Entry 8FTE (electron microscopy, 3.80 A resolution); this record covers chains S and T of the 22 polymer chains in the assembly.

== Chain S (and T) ==
Protein: Flagellar M-ring protein
Organism: Salmonella enterica subsp. enterica serovar Typhimurium
Notes: chain T of this document is another copy of the same molecule, construct and numbering; everything in this record applies to it too
Reference sequence: P15928 (FLIF_SALTY); residue numbers follow UniProt; this construct covers 1-560
Chain sequence (560 residues; each row starts with the number of its first residue):
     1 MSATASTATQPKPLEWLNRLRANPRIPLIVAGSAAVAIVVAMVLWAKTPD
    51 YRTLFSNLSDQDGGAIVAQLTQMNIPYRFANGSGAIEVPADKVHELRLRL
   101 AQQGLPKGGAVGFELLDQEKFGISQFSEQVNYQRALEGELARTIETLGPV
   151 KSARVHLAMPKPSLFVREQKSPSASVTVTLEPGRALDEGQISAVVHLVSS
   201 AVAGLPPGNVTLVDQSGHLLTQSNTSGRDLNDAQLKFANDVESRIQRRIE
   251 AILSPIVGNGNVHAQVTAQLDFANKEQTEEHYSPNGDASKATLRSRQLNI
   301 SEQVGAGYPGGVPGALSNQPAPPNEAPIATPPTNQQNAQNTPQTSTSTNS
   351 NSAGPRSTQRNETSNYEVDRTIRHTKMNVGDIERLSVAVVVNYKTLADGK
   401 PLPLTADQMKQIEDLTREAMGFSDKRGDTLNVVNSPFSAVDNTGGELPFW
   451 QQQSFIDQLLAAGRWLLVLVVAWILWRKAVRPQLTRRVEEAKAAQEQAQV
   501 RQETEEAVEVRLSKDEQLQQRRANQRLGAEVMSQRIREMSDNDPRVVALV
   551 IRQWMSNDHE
Unresolved in the structure: 1-124, 161-170, 228-560

== Chain S / chain T interface ==
Residue-residue contacts (24; chain S residue first):
  Phe126(S) - Gln129(T)
  Arg154(S) - Arg142(T)
  His156(S) - Leu140(T)
  His156(S) - Thr143(T)
  His156(S) - Ala201(T)
  Leu157(S) - Ala201(T)
  Ala158(S) - Ser200(T)
  Ala158(S) - Ala201(T)
  Ala158(S) - Val202(T)
  Met159(S) - Ala203(T)
  Ala174(S) - Ser200(T)
  Ser175(S) - Leu197(T)
  Ser175(S) - Ser200(T)  hydrogen bond
  Ser175(S) - Ala201(T)
  Thr177(S) - Leu197(T)
  Thr211(S) - Ser200(T)  hydrogen bond
  Val213(S) - Ala193(T)  hydrophobic
  Gln215(S) - Leu147(T)
  Ser216(S) - Arg184(T)
  Ser216(S) - Leu186(T)
  Gly217(S) - Gln190(T)
  His218(S) - Gln190(T)
  Leu219(S) - Gly189(T)
  Thr225(S) - His196(T)
Other interface residues (no listed pair), chain S (20 interface residues in all): Val130, Pro160, Ser173
Other interface residues (no listed pair), chain T (21 interface residues in all): Glu128, Tyr132, Glu139, Thr146, Gly148

== In short ==
20 residues of chain S face 21 of chain T across their interface; the contacts include 2 hydrogen bonds. Polar
pairs include Ser175(S)-Ser200(T) and Thr211(S)-Ser200(T).
Both chains are Flagellar M-ring protein (Salmonella enterica subsp. enterica serovar Typhimurium). Entry 8FTE
(CryoEM strucutre of 22-mer RBM2 of the Salmonella MS-ring) was determined by electron microscopy together
with 8FTF from the same study.
